Entry 6ZIA (X-ray diffraction, 2.80 A resolution); this record covers chains H and L of the 4 polymer chains in the assembly.

[Chain H]
Protein: Reaction center protein H chain
From: Blastochloris viridis
UniProt: P06008 (RCEH_BLAVI); residues 1-258 here = UniProt positions 1-258
Sequence (258 residues; each row starts with the number of its first residue):
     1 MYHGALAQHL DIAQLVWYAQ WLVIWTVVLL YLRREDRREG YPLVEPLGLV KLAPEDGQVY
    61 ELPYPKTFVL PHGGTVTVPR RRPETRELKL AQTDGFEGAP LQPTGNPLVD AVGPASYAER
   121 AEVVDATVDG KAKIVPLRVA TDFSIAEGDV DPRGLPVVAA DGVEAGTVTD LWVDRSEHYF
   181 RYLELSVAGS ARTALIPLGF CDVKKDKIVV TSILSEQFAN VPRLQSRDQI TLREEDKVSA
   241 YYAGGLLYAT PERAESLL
Modified positions: M1 (N-formylmethionine; FME)
Small-molecule neighbours:
  - heptane-1,2,3-triol (HTO), molecule 1: Y2, H3, G4, A5
  - heptane-1,2,3-triol (HTO), molecule 2: V23, V27, Y31
Swiss-Prot annotation at these positions:
  - modified residue: M1 (N-formylmethionine)

[Chain L]
Protein: Reaction center protein L chain
From: Blastochloris viridis
UniProt: P06009 (RCEL_BLAVI); residues 1-273 here correspond to UniProt positions 2-274 (UniProt number = residue number + 1)
Sequence (273 residues; numbered 1 to 273; the number before each row is that of its first residue):
     1 ALLSFERKYR VRGGTLIGGD LFDFWVGPYF VGFFGVSAIF FIFLGVSLIG YAASQGPTWD
    61 PFAISINPPD LKYGLGAAPL LEGGFWQAIT VCALGAFISW MLREVEISRK LGIGWHVPLA
   121 FCVPIFMFCV LQVFRPLLLG SWGHAFPYGI LSHLDWVNNF GYQYLNWHYN PGHMSSVSFL
   181 FVNAMALGLH GGLILSVANP GDGDKVKTAE HENQYFRDVV GYSIGALSIH RLGLFLASNI
   241 FLTGAFGTIA SGPFWTRGWP EWWGWWLDIP FWS
Ion coordination: Fe ion: H190, H230 (shared with 3 residues of chain M)
Small-molecule neighbours:
  - bacteriochlorophyll b (BCB), molecule 1: V46, I49, F97, F128, L131, F146, I150, L151, H153, L154, W156, V157
  - bacteriochlorophyll b (BCB), molecule 2: F97, F121, P124, I125, M127, F128, L131, V157, N158, F160, G161, Y162, W167, H168, N170, G172, H173, S176, V177, L180, F181, I240, F241, G244, A245, G247, T248
  - bacteriochlorophyll b (BCB), molecule 3: V157, Y162, H168, L180, F181
  - bacteriochlorophyll b (BCB), molecule 4: H168, H173, M174, V177, S178, F181, V182, M185, V220, Y222
  - bacteriopheophytin b (BPB), molecule 1: F41, I42, G45, I49, I89, C92, A93, A96, F97, W100, E104, V117, A120, F121, V123, P124, F128, F146, Y148, G149, I150, H153, A237, S238, F241
  - bacteriopheophytin b (BPB), molecule 2: F181, A184, M185, L189, F216, V219, V220
  - diacyl glycerol (DGA): P171, M174, S175, S178, W262, W263, W265
  - heptane-1,2,3-triol (HTO): L75, A77, Q87, V91, W142
  - menaquinone-7 (MQ7): Y29, F30, V31, G35, I39, I42, W100, R103
Swiss-Prot annotation at these positions:
  - binding site ((7R,8Z)-bacteriochlorophyll b): H153, H173
  - binding site (Fe cation): H190, H230
  - binding site (a ubiquinone): F216

[Chain H / chain L interface]
Contacting residue pairs - 76 pairs, chain H then chain L:
  E39(H) with L3(L)
  G40(H) with L3(L); S4(L), hydrogen bond (backbone-backbone); F5(L)
  Y41(H) with L3(L), hydrophobic
  L43(H) with L2(L); L3(L), hydrophobic
  V44(H) with A1(L), hydrogen bond (backbone-backbone); L2(L), hydrogen bond (backbone-backbone)
  E45(H) with A1(L)
  K66(H) with N199(L), hydrogen bond
  F68(H) with A198(L); V206(L), hydrophobic
  V69(H) with G203(L); K205(L); V206(L), hydrogen bond (backbone-backbone)
  L70(H) with K205(L)
  P71(H) with K205(L); V206(L)
  R82(H) with S4(L)
  E84(H) with S4(L); F5(L); K8(L), salt bridge
  L88(H) with R7(L); K8(L)
  F96(H) with W25(L)
  G98(H) with R10(L); F24(L); W25(L), hydrogen bond (backbone-backbone)
  P100(H) with R10(L); V11(L); R12(L); D23(L); W25(L), hydrophobic
  L101(H) with R7(L); R10(L), hydrogen bond (backbone-backbone); V11(L); R12(L), hydrogen bond (backbone-backbone)
  Q102(H) with R12(L)
  V112(H) with K8(L)
  G113(H) with K8(L), hydrogen bond (backbone-backbone); Y9(L); V11(L)
  P114(H) with V11(L); K110(L); L111(L); G112(L)
  S116(H) with K8(L), hydrogen bond (side chain-backbone); Y9(L)
  Y117(H) with K8(L)
  T127(H) with E210(L)
  V128(H) with E210(L), hydrogen bond (backbone-side chain); H211(L)
  S176(H) with E210(L), hydrogen bond
  E177(H) with A209(L); A226(L)
  Y179(H) with L227(L)
  A243(H) with G112(L)
  L246(H) with G112(L)
  L247(H) with R12(L); G14(L)
  Y248(H) with V11(L)
  R253(H) with R109(L)
  A254(H) with G13(L); G14(L), hydrogen bond (backbone-backbone)
  E255(H) with R12(L), salt bridge; R109(L)
  S256(H) with T15(L), hydrogen bond; L16(L); I17(L); G18(L); G19(L), hydrogen bond (side chain-backbone)
  L257(H) with T15(L); L16(L), hydrophobic; R109(L)
  L258(H) with L16(L), hydrogen bond (backbone-backbone)
Also at the interface, not in a pair above, chain H (45 interface residues in all): W17, R86, L90, T93, E97, A99
Also at the interface, not in a pair above, chain L (38 interface residues in all): F62, D204, T208

[Summary]
45 residues of chain H and 38 residues of chain L are in contact, with 16 hydrogen bonds and 2 salt bridges.
Among the polar pairs are E84(H)-K8(L), E255(H)-R12(L) and K66(H)-N199(L). Bound to chain H:
heptane-1,2,3-triol.
Chain H is Reaction center protein H chain and chain L is Reaction center protein L chain, both from
Blastochloris viridis; the structure, Ultrafast Structural Response to Charge Redistribution Within a
Photosynthetic Reaction Centre - 8 us structure, was determined by X-ray diffraction, deposited together with
6ZHW, 6ZI4, 6ZI5, 6ZI6, 6ZI9 and 6ZID.
